2JXI - chains B and C of the 4 polymer chains in the assembly; structure by solution NMR.

[Chain B]
Molecule: Proline dehydrogenase
Organism: Pseudomonas putida
UniProtKB: Q9R9T7 (Q9R9T7_PSEPU); residues 46-90 here correspond to UniProt positions 1-45 (UniProt number = residue number - 45)
Chain sequence (45 residues; each row starts with the number of its first residue):
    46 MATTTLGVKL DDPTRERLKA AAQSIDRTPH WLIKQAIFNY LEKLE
Reported in the primary citation:
  - binding site for the 14-nt DNA strand (chain C): Gly52

[Chain C]
Molecule: 14-nt DNA strand
Sequence (14 nucleotides; each row starts with the number of its first residue):
     1 GCGGTTGCAC CTTT

[Interface between chain B and chain C]
Residue-residue contacts (9; chain B residue first):
  Thr49(B) - DT6(C)  phosphate contact
  Thr50(B) - DT6(C)  base contact
  Thr50(B) - DG7(C)  base contact
  Leu51(B) - DT5(C)  phosphate contact
  Leu51(B) - DT6(C)  base contact
  Gly52(B) - DT5(C)  base contact
  Gly52(B) - DT6(C)  base contact
  Lys64(B) - DT12(C)  phosphate contact
  Lys64(B) - DT13(C)  phosphate contact

[In short]
Chain B and chain C each contribute 5 residues to their interface. From the paper: a binding site for the
14-nt DNA strand (chain C) at Gly52(B).
Here chain B is Proline dehydrogenase (Pseudomonas putida) and chain C is a 14-nt DNA strand. Entry 2JXI
(Solution structure of the DNA-binding domain of Pseudomonas putida Proline utilization A (putA) bound to
GTTGCA ...) was determined by solution NMR.
